Entry 8D2U (electron microscopy, 3.30 A resolution); this record covers chains A and C of the 3 polymer chains in the assembly.

== Chain A ==
Molecule: Sodium-dependent lysophosphatidylcholine symporter 1-B
Organism: Danio rerio
UniProtKB: Q6DEJ6 (NLS1B_DANRE); numbering as in UniProt (aligned over 22-509)
Amino-acid sequence (508 residues; row label = number of the first residue in the row):
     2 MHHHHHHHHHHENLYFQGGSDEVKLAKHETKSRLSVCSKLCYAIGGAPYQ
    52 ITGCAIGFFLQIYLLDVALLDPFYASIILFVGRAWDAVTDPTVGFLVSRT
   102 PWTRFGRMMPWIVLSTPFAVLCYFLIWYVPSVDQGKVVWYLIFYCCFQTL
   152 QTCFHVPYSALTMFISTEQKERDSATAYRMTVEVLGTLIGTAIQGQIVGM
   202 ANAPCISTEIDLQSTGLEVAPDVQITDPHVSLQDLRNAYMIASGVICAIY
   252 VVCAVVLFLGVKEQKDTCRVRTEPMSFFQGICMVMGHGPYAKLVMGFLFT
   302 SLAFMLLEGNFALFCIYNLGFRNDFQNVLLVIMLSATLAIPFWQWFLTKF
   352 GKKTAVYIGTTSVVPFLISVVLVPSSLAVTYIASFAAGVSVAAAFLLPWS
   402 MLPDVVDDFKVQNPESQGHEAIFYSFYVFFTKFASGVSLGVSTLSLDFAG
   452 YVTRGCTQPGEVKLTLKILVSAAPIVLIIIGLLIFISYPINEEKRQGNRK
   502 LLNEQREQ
Unresolved in the structure: 2-32, 215-229, 508-509
Differences from the reference sequence: initiating methionine (2); expression tag (3-21); engineered mutation Gln-214 (Asn in Q6DEJ6), Gln-225 (Asn in Q6DEJ6), Gln-509 (Asn in Q6DEJ6)
Ion coordination: Na+: Asp-87, Gln-149 (together with LysoPC(18:3(9Z,12Z,15Z)))
Residues lining bound ligands: LysoPC(18:3(9Z,12Z,15Z)) (ZGS; [(2R)-2-oxidanyl-3-[oxidanyl-[2-(trimethyl-$l4-azanyl)ethoxy]phosphoryl]oxy-propyl] (9Z,12Z,15Z)-octadeca-9,12,15-trienoate): Tyr-50, Gln-51, Gly-54, Ile-57, Phe-59, Arg-84, Asp-87, Tyr-145, Phe-148, Gln-149, Gln-152, Thr-188, Phe-305, Met-306, Leu-308, Glu-309, Phe-312, Ile-333, Met-334, Ala-388, Val-392, Phe-396, Val-429, Thr-432, Lys-433
Reported in the primary citation:
  - binding site for LysoPC(18:3(9Z,12Z,15Z)): Tyr-50, Gln-51, Phe-59, Arg-84, Asp-87, Gln-149, Gln-152, Leu-308, Phe-312, Ile-333, Phe-396, Thr-432, Lys-433
  - conformationally variable residues (order/disorder transition): Phe-396, Trp-400

== Chain C ==
Molecule: FAB heavy chain
Organism: Mus musculus
Notes: antibody fragment or engineered binder
Amino-acid sequence (203 residues; row label = number of the first residue in the row):
     1 ASKLELSGPAEPRGSKSAQITCKAKGFPEARFWVFWLFQRAAALDWPAAN
    51 FSGGPVQFESRFQGNASLKGSQAQANAELNIGALGSSTATYRCGWKLANG
   101 GFFPSWGGANVNGAAGAKAPAVYPVEISGAGTGSVTLGCLVKGYNAKPNL
   151 TWPGASGALTFPSELNGALWNLASAVTGSGFPSATCAVGFGAATDVDKKV
   201 AAA
Cystine bridges: Cys-22/Cys-93, Cys-139/Cys-186

== Chain A / chain C interface ==
Residue-residue contacts - 18 pairs, chain A then chain C:
  Asp-72(A) with Asn-99(C), hydrogen bond
  Pro-73(A) with Asn-99(C)
  Thr-209(A) with Lys-96(C)
  Glu-210(A) with Trp-33(C); Phe-35(C); Gln-57(C), hydrogen bond (backbone-side chain); Lys-96(C), salt bridge
  Ile-211(A) with Trp-33(C), hydrophobic
  Leu-213(A) with Trp-46(C), hydrophobic; Gln-57(C), hydrogen bond (backbone-side chain); Phe-58(C)
  Asp-448(A) with Asn-99(C)
  Phe-449(A) with Arg-31(C)
  Gly-451(A) with Ala-98(C)
  Tyr-452(A) with Asn-99(C)
  Val-453(A) with Asn-99(C)
  Thr-454(A) with Asn-99(C), hydrogen bond (backbone-backbone)
  Glu-462(A) with Phe-51(C)
Interface residues without a listed pair, chain C (13 interface residues in all): Ala-30, Ala-49, Leu-97

== In short ==
The chain A/chain C interface involves 13 residues from each chain, with 4 hydrogen bonds and 1 salt bridge.
Polar pairs include Glu-210(A)/Lys-96(C), Asp-72(A)/Asn-99(C) and Glu-210(A)/Gln-57(C). Bound to chain A:
LysoPC(18:3(9Z,12Z,15Z)). The paper reports a binding site for LysoPC(18:3(9Z,12Z,15Z)) at Tyr-50(A),
Gln-51(A) and Phe-59(A) among others; conformational variability at Phe-396(A) and Trp-400(A).
Chain A is Sodium-dependent lysophosphatidylcholine symporter 1-B (Danio rerio) and chain C is FAB heavy chain
(Mus musculus); the structure, Zebrafish MFSD2A isoform B in inward open ligand 1A conformation, was
determined by electron microscopy, deposited together with 8D2S, 8D2T, 8D2V, 8D2W and 8D2X.
